5O8F - chains C and L of the 10 polymer chains in the assembly; structure by X-ray diffraction, 3.20 A resolution.

Chain C:
Molecule: Gamma-aminobutyric acid receptor subunit beta-3, Gamma-aminobutyric acid receptor subunit alpha-5
From: Homo sapiens
Reference sequence: chimeric construct of P28472, P31644: residues 1-229 from P28472 (GBRB3_HUMAN) positions 26-246 (offset varies); residues 230-315 from P31644 positions 261-346 (UniProt number = residue number + 31); residues 393-431 from P31644 positions 424-462 (UniProt number = residue number + 31)
Sequence (367 residues; each row starts with the number of its first residue; note: 78 numbers in that range are skipped by the numbering (no residue carries them; nothing is unmodelled there); numbers below 1 keep their minus sign (Glu-2 is residue -2)):
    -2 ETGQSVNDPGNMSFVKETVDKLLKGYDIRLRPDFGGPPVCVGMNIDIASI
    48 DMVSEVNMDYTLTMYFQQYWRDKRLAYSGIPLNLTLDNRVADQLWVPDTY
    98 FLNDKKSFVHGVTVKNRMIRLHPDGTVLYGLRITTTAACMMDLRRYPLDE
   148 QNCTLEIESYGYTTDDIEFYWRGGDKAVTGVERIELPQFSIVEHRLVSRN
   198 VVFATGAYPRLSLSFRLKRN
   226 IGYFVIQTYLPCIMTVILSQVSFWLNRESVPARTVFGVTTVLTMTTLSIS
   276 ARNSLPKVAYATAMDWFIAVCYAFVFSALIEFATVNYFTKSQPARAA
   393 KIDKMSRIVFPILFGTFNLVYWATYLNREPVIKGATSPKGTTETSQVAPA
Unresolved in the structure: -2 to 8, 419-442
Sequence notes: expression tag (-2 to 0, 432-442); linker (316-322); conflict Ile404 (Val435 in P31644)
UniProt features mapped onto this chain:
  - binding site (benzamidine): Asp95 to Tyr97, Glu155 to Tyr157, Phe200
  - binding site (4-aminobutanoate): Tyr97, Glu155, Tyr157, Thr202
  - binding site (histamine): Tyr97, Ser156, Tyr157, Thr202
  - glycosylation (N-linked (GlcNAc...) asparagine): Asn8, Asn80, Asn149
Disulfide bonds: Cys136-Cys150
Covalent attachments: N-acetylglucosamine (NAG) linked to Asn80; glycan linked to Asn149
Ligand contacts:
  - Pregnanolone (P9N), molecule 1: Ile242, Gln245, Val246, Trp249, Arg399, Pro403
  - Pregnanolone (P9N), molecule 2: Ile305, Ala308, Thr309, Tyr312
From the paper describing this entry:
  - binding site for Pregnanolone: Ile242, Gln245, Val246, Trp249, Ile305, Thr309
  - mutagenesis - Q245L (EC50 > 30 uM), Q245W (EC50 > 30 uM): decreased binding to Pregnanolone
  - post-translational modification sites: Asn149
  - mutagenesis - V246A/T287K, W249L/T287K: decreased signaling in response to Pregnanolone

Chain L:
Molecule: Nanobody Nb25
From: Lama glama
Notes: antibody fragment or engineered binder
Sequence (124 residues; each row starts with the number of its first residue):
     1 QVQLQESGGGLVQAGGSLRLSCAASGHTFNYPIMGWFRQAPGKEREFVGA
    51 ISWSGGSTSYADSVKDRFTISRDNAKNTVYLEMNNLKPEDTAVYYCAAKG
   101 RYSGGLYYPTNYDYWGQGTQVTVS
Disulfide bonds: Cys22-Cys96

Chain C / chain L interface:
Pairs across the interface (16):
  Lys173(C) with Asp62(L), salt bridge
  Val178(C) with Ser57(L)
  Glu179(C) with Ser52(L); Ser57(L); Ser59(L); Leu106(L)
  Arg180(C) with Ile33(L); Lys99(L); Arg101(L); Gly104(L), hydrogen bond (side chain-backbone)
  Glu182(C) with Trp53(L); Arg101(L), salt bridge
  Ser187(C) with Ser54(L)
  Ile188(C) with Gly56(L); Ser57(L), hydrogen bond (backbone-backbone)
  Val189(C) with Gly56(L)
Interface residues without a listed pair, chain L (15 interface residues in all): Phe29, Pro32, Thr58

In short:
The interface between chain C and chain L involves 8 residues on one side and 15 on the other, with 2 hydrogen
bonds and 2 salt bridges. Polar contacts include Lys173(C)-Asp62(L), Glu182(C)-Arg101(L) and
Arg180(C)-Gly104(L). The paper reports a binding site for Pregnanolone at Ile242(C), Gln245(C) and Val246(C)
among others; Q245L and Q245W of chain C reduce binding to Pregnanolone; 4 substitutions were tested in all.
Here chain C is Gamma-aminobutyric acid receptor subunit beta-3, Gamma-aminobutyric acid receptor subunit
alpha-5 (Homo sapiens) and chain L is Nanobody Nb25 (Lama glama). Entry 5O8F (Structure of a chimaeric
beta3-alpha5 GABAA receptor in complex with nanobody Nb25 and pregnanolone) was determined by X-ray
diffraction together with 5OJM from the same study.
